3AUO - chains A and D; structure by X-ray diffraction, 2.70 A resolution.

Chain A:
Name: DNA polymerase beta family (X family)
Organism: Thermus thermophilus
Notes: EC 2.7.7.7
UniProtKB: Q5SJ64 (Q5SJ64_THET8); numbering as in UniProt (aligned over 1-575)
Amino-acid sequence (575 residues; each row starts with the number of its first residue):
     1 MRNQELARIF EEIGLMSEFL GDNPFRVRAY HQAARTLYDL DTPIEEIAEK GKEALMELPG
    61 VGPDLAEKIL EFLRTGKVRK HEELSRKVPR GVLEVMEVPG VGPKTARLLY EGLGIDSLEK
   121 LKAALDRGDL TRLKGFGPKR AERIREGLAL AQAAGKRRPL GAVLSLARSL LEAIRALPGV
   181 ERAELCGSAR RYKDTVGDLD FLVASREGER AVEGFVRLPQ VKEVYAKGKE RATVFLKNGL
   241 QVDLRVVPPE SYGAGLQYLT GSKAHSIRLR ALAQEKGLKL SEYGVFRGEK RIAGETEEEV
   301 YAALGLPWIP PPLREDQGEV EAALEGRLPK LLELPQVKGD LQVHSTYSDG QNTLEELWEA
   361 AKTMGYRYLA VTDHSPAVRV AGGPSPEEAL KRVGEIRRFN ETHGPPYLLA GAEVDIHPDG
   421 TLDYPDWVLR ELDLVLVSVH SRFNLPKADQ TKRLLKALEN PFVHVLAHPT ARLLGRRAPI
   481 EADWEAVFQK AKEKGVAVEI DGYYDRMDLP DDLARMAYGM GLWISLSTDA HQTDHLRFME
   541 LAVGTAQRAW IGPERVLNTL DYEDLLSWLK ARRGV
Not modelled in the structure: 573-575
Bound ions: Mg2+ site 1: Asp198, Asp200 (together with 2'-3'-dideoxyguanosine-5'-triphosphate); Mg2+ site 2: Asp198, Asp243 (together with 2'-3'-dideoxyguanosine-5'-triphosphate); Zn2+: Glu413, His468
Small-molecule neighbours: 2'-3'-dideoxyguanosine-5'-triphosphate (DG3): Arg35, Arg157, Gly187, Ser188, Arg191, Thr195, Val196, Gly197, Asp198, Asp200, Tyr258, Leu259, Thr260, Gly261, Ser262, Lys263, Ser266, Arg270
From the paper describing this entry:
  - catalytic residues: Asp198, Asp200, Asp243
  - conformationally variable residues (side-chain flip): Arg270
  - binding site for 1-nt gapped DNA (chain D): Phe25
  - mutagenesis - K263A, K263D (20-fold): decreased binding to Mg2+-dNTP
  - mutagenesis - K263A (Kd 24 nM), K263D (Kd 260 nM): decreased binding to dGTP
  - mutagenesis - K263A (0.89 min-1): unchanged catalytic activity on DNA
  - mutagenesis - K263D (0.48 min-1): decreased catalytic activity on dGTP

Chain D:
Molecule: 1-nt gapped DNA
Sequence (29 nucleotides; each row starts with the number of its first residue):
     1 GCCGTTTTCG GCCCGACTGT TTTCAGTCX
Modified positions: DDG (2',3'-dideoxy-guanosine-5'-monophosphate) at position 29

How chain A and chain D interact:
Contacting residue pairs (65):
  Asn23(A) - DG1(D)  hydrogen bond to the base
  Phe25(A) - DG1(D)  base contact
  Phe25(A) - DC12(D)  stacking on the base
  Arg26(A) - DG1(D)  salt bridge to the phosphate
  Arg28(A) - DC13(D)  salt bridge to the phosphate
  Ala29(A) - DG1(D)  sugar contact
  Tyr30(A) - DG1(D)  hydrogen bond to the phosphate
  Gly60(A) - DC3(D)  phosphate contact
  Val61(A) - DC3(D)  phosphate contact
  Gly62(A) - DC2(D)  hydrogen bond to the phosphate
  Pro63(A) - DC2(D)  phosphate contact
  Asp64(A) - DG1(D)  phosphate contact
  Asp64(A) - DC2(D)  hydrogen bond to the phosphate
  Leu65(A) - DG1(D)  phosphate contact
  Leu65(A) - DC2(D)  hydrogen bond to the phosphate
  Lys68(A) - DG1(D)  salt bridge to the phosphate
  Lys80(A) - DG1(D)  salt bridge to the phosphate
  Val98(A) - DC28(D)  phosphate contact
  Pro99(A) - DC28(D)  phosphate contact
  Gly100(A) - DT27(D)  sugar contact
  Gly100(A) - DC28(D)  hydrogen bond to the phosphate
  Val101(A) - DT27(D)  phosphate contact
  Val101(A) - DC28(D)  phosphate contact
  Gly102(A) - DT27(D)  phosphate contact
  Pro103(A) - DT27(D)  phosphate contact
  Lys104(A) - DG26(D)  salt bridge to the phosphate
  Lys104(A) - DT27(D)  hydrogen bond to the phosphate
  Thr105(A) - DG26(D)  phosphate contact
  Thr105(A) - DT27(D)  hydrogen bond to the phosphate
  Gly135(A) - DT20(D)  phosphate contact
  Gly137(A) - DT20(D)  phosphate contact
  Lys139(A) - DG19(D)  phosphate contact
  Lys139(A) - DT20(D)  phosphate contact
  Arg140(A) - DG19(D)  phosphate contact
  Arg140(A) - DT20(D)  salt bridge to the phosphate
  Arg143(A) - DT18(D)  hydrogen bond to the phosphate
  Arg143(A) - DG19(D)  phosphate contact
  Ala226(A) - DT18(D)  phosphate contact
  Lys227(A) - DC17(D)  phosphate contact
  Lys227(A) - DT18(D)  hydrogen bond to the phosphate
  Gly228(A) - DC17(D)  phosphate contact
  Lys229(A) - DC17(D)  salt bridge to the phosphate
  Glu230(A) - DA16(D)  sugar contact
  Glu230(A) - DC17(D)  hydrogen bond to the phosphate
  Arg231(A) - DA16(D)  phosphate contact
  Arg231(A) - DC17(D)  hydrogen bond to the phosphate
  Gln241(A) - DDG_29(D)  phosphate contact
  Asp243(A) - DDG_29(D)  sugar contact
  Arg245(A) - DA16(D)  sugar contact
  Tyr258(A) - DDG_29(D)  base contact
  Ile267(A) - DC13(D)  phosphate contact
  Arg270(A) - DC13(D)  hydrogen bond to the base
  Arg270(A) - DC14(D)  hydrogen bond to the sugar
  Ala271(A) - DC13(D)  sugar contact
  Gln274(A) - DC12(D)  phosphate contact
  Gln274(A) - DC13(D)  hydrogen bond to the phosphate
  Gln274(A) - DC14(D)  hydrogen bond to the phosphate
  Glu275(A) - DT6(D)  base contact
  Glu275(A) - DT7(D)  base contact
  Lys279(A) - DC14(D)  phosphate contact
  Lys279(A) - DG15(D)  salt bridge to the phosphate
  Leu280(A) - DC14(D)  sugar contact
  Ser281(A) - DC14(D)  phosphate contact
  Glu282(A) - DG15(D)  sugar contact
  Tyr283(A) - DA16(D)  hydrogen bond to the phosphate
Other interface residues (no listed pair), chain A (48 interface residues in all): Lys263

Summary:
Chain A and chain D form an interface of 48 and 18 residues respectively; the contacts include 17 hydrogen
bonds, 8 salt bridges and 1 aromatic stacking contact. Polar contacts include Asn23(A)-DG1(D),
Arg270(A)-DC13(D) and Arg270(A)-DC14(D). From the paper: catalytic residues Asp198(A), Asp200(A) and
Asp243(A); K263A and K263D of chain A reduce binding to Mg2+-dNTP.
Here chain A is DNA polymerase beta family (X family) (Thermus thermophilus) and chain D is a 1-nt gapped DNA.
Entry 3AUO (DNA polymerase X from Thermus thermophilus HB8 ternary complex with 1-nt gapped DNA and ddGTP) was
determined by X-ray diffraction (same publication as 3B0X, 3B0Y and 3AU6).
